3A2L - chains A and B; structure by X-ray diffraction, 1.78 A resolution.

== Chain A (and B) ==
Protein: Haloalkane dehalogenase
Source organism: Bradyrhizobium japonicum
Notes: EC 3.8.1.5; engineered mutation(s): DELETION MUTANT; chain B of this document is another copy of the same molecule, construct and numbering; everything in this record applies to it too
UniProtKB: P59337 (DHAA_BRAJA); numbering as in UniProt; present here: 1-139, 147-310
Sequence (309 residues; row label = number of the first residue in the row; note: 7 numbers in that range are skipped by the numbering (no residue carries them; nothing is unmodelled there)):
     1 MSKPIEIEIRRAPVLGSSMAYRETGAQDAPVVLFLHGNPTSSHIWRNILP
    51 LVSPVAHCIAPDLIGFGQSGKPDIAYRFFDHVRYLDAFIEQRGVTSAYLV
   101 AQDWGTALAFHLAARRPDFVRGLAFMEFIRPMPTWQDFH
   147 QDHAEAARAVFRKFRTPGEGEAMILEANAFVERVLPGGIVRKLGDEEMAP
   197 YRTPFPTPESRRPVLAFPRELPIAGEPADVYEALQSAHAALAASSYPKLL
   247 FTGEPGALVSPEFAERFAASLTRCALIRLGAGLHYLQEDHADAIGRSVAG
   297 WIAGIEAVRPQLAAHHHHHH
Disordered / not traced: 1-6, 305-316 (chain B: 1-5, 306-316)
Sequence notes: expression tag (311-316)
UniProt features mapped onto this chain:
  - active site: Asp103 (Nucleophile), Glu127 (Proton donor), His280 (Proton acceptor)
What the authors report for this chain:
  - conformationally variable residues (side-chain flip): His139

== Chain A / chain B interface ==
Pairs across the interface - 30 pairs, chain A then chain B:
  Pro243(A) with Ala303(B), hydrophobic; Val304(B), hydrophobic
  Arg269(A) with Ala303(B), hydrogen bond (side chain-backbone)
  Ala271(A) with Ala299(B), hydrophobic
  Ile273(A) with Arg292(B)
  Arg274(A) with Arg292(B), hydrogen bond (backbone-side chain)
  Leu275(A) with Arg292(B)
  Ala289(A) with Arg292(B)
  Arg292(A) with Ile273(B); Arg274(B), hydrogen bond (side chain-backbone); Leu275(B); Ala289(B); Arg292(B); Ser293(B)
  Ser293(A) with Arg292(B); Gly296(B)
  Gly296(A) with Ser293(B); Gly296(B); Trp297(B)
  Trp297(A) with Gly296(B); Trp297(B); Gly300(B)
  Ala299(A) with Ala271(B), hydrophobic
  Gly300(A) with Trp297(B); Ile301(B)
  Ile301(A) with Gly300(B); Val304(B), hydrophobic
  Ala303(A) with Arg269(B), hydrogen bond (backbone-side chain)
  Val304(A) with Pro243(B), hydrophobic; Arg305(B)
Also at the interface, not in a pair above, chain A (17 interface residues in all): Leu272
Also at the interface, not in a pair above, chain B (19 interface residues in all): Pro54, Val55

== In short ==
The interface between chain A and chain B involves 17 residues on one side and 19 on the other, with 4
hydrogen bonds. Among the polar pairs are Arg269(A)-Ala303(B) and Arg274(A)-Arg292(B). UniProt lists 3
active-site residues on chain A. The paper reports conformational variability at His139(A).
Both chains are Haloalkane dehalogenase (Bradyrhizobium japonicum). Entry 3A2L (Crystal structure of DBJA
(mutant dbja delta)) was determined by X-ray diffraction (same publication as 3AFI, 3A2M and 3A2N).
